1UWP - chain X; structure by X-ray diffraction, 1.20 A resolution.

Chain X:
Protein: Photoactive yellow protein
Organism: Halorhodospira halophila
UniProt: P16113 (PYP_ECTHA); numbering as in UniProt (aligned over 1-125)
Sequence (125 residues; numbered 1 to 125; the number before each row is that of its first residue):
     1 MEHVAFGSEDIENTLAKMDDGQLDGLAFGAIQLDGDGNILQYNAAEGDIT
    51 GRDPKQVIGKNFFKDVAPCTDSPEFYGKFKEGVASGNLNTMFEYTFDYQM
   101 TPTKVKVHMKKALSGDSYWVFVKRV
Modified residues: Mse1, Mse18, Mse91, Mse100, Mse109 (selenomethionine; parent Met)
Swiss-Prot annotation at these positions:
  - modified residue: Cys69 (S-(4-hydroxycinnamyl)cysteine)
Covalently attached groups: 4'-hydroxycinnamic acid (HC4) linked to Cys69
Residues lining bound ligands: 4'-hydroxycinnamic acid (HC4): Ile31, Tyr42, Glu46, Thr50, Arg52, Phe62, Val66, Ala67, Pro68, Thr70, Thr95, Phe96, Asp97, Tyr98, Mse100

Overview:
Covalently linked 4'-hydroxycinnamic acid: at Cys69.
Chain X is Photoactive yellow protein (Halorhodospira halophila); the structure, Initial Events in the
Photocycle of Photoactive Yellow Protein, was determined by X-ray diffraction together with 1UWN from the same
study.
